3WIS - chain A; structure by X-ray diffraction, 1.90 A resolution.

== Chain A ==
Molecule: Putative dihydromethanopterin reductase (AfpA)
Organism: Burkholderia xenovorans
UniProt: Q13QT8 (Q13QT8_BURXL); numbering as in UniProt (aligned over 1-192)
Chain sequence (199 residues; numbered -6 to 192; the number before each row is that of its first residue; numbers below 1 keep their minus sign (Met-6 is residue -6)):
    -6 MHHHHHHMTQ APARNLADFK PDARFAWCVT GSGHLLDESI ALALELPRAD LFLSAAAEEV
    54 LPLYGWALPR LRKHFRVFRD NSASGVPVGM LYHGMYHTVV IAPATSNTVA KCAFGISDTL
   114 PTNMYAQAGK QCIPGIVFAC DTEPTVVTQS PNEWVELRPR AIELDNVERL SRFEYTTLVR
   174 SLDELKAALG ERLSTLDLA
Not modelled in the structure: -6 to 11, 192
Differences from the reference sequence: expression tag (-6 to 0)
Residues lining bound ligands:
  - FMN (flavin mononucleotide), molecule 1: Thr23, Gly24, Ser25, Gly26, His27, Ser47, Ala49, Ala50, Val53, Leu56, Tyr57, Ala76, Ser77, Gly78, Val79, Thr98, Ser99, Asn100, Thr101, Ser110, Asp111, Thr112, Asn116, Gln120, Lys123
  - FMN, molecule 2: Gly26, His27, Tyr57, Gly78, Val81, Gly82, Tyr85, Gln120, Lys123, Thr138, Val140, Thr141, Gln142, Leu150

== Summary ==
Chain A binds flavin mononucleotide.
Chain A is Putative dihydromethanopterin reductase (AfpA) (Burkholderia xenovorans); the structure, Crystal
structure of Burkholderia xenovorans DmrB in complex with FMN: A Cubic Protein Cage for Redox ..., was
determined by X-ray diffraction together with 4MWG from the same study.
